Entry 9F3U (electron microscopy, 3.00 A resolution); this record covers chains B and S of the 7 polymer chains in the assembly.

[Chain B]
Protein: Large T antigen
Organism: Betapolyomavirus macacae
Notes: EC 3.6.4.-
Reference sequence: P03070 (LT_SV40); residues 266-627 here = UniProt positions 266-627
Chain sequence (362 residues; each row starts with the number of its first residue):
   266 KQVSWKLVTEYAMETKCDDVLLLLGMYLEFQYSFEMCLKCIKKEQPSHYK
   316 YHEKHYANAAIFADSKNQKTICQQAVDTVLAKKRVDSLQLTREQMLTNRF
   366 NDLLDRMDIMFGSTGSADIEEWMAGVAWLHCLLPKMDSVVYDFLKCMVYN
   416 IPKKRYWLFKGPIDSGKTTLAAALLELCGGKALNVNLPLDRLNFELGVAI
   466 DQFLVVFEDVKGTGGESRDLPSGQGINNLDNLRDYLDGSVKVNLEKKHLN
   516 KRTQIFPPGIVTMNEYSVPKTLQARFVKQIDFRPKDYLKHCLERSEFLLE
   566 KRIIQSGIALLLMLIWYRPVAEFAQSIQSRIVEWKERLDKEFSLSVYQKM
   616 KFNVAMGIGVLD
Ligand contacts:
  - ATP (adenosine-5'-triphosphate), molecule 1: Leu397, Pro427, Ile428, Asp429, Ser430, Gly431, Lys432, Thr433, Thr434, Asp474, Asn529, Arg548, Pro549, Lys550, Leu553, Lys554, Leu557, Leu564
  - ATP, molecule 2: Lys418, Asp502, Arg540
Swiss-Prot annotation at these positions:
  - binding site (Zn(2+)): Cys302, Cys305, His313, His317
  - binding site (ATP): Gly426 to Thr433

[Chain S]
Molecule: 8-nt DNA strand
Sequence (8 nucleotides; each row starts with the number of its first residue):
     1 TTTTTTTT

[How chain B and chain S interact]
Pairs across the interface (6):
  Phe459(B) with DT3(S), phosphate contact
  Lys511(B) with DT3(S), phosphate contact
  Lys512(B) with DT3(S), phosphate contact; DT4(S), salt bridge to the phosphate
  His513(B) with DT2(S), hydrogen bond to the base; DT3(S), hydrogen bond to the phosphate
Interface residues without a listed pair, chain B (5 interface residues in all): Glu510
Interface residues without a listed pair, chain S (4 interface residues in all): DT1

[In short]
The interface between chain B and chain S involves 5 residues on one side and 4 on the other, with 2 hydrogen
bonds and 1 salt bridge. Polar pairs include His513(B)-DT2(S), His513(B)-DT3(S) and Lys512(B)-DT4(S). Chain B
binds ATP.
Here chain B is Large T antigen (Betapolyomavirus macacae) and chain S is an 8-nt DNA strand. Entry 9F3U
(Active SV40 LTAg complex with DNA (3D variability component_001, frame_010)) was determined by electron
microscopy together with 9EVH, 9EVP, 9F3T, 9F5I, 9F73, 9F74 and 14 further entries from the same study.
